PDB entry 7STB | electron microscopy, 2.72 A resolution | chains A and E of the 10 polymer chains in the assembly

== Chain A ==
Name: Checkpoint protein RAD24
Organism: Saccharomyces cerevisiae (strain ATCC 204508 / S288c)
UniProt: P32641 (RAD24_YEAST); residue numbers follow UniProt; this construct covers 1-659
Chain sequence (696 residues; row label = number of the first residue in the row):
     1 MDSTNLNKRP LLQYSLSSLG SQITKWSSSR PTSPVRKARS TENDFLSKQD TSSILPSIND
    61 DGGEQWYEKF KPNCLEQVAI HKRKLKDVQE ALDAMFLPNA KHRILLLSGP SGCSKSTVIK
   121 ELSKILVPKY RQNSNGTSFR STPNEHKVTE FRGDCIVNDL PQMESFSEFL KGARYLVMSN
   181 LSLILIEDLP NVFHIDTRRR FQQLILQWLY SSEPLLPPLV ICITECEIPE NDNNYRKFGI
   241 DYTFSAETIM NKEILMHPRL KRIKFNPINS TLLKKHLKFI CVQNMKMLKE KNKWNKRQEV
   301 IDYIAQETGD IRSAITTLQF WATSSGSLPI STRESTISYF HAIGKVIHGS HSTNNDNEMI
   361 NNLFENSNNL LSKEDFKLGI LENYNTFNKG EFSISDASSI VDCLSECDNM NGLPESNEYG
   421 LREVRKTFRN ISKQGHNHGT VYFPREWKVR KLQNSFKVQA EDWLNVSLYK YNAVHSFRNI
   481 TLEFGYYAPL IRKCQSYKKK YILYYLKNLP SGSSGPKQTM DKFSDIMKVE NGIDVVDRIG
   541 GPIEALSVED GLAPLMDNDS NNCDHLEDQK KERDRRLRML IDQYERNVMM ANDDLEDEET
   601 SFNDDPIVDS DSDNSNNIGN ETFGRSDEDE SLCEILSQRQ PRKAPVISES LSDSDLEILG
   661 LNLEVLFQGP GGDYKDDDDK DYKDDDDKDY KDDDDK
Disordered / not traced: 1-62, 510-519, 548-564, 591-597, 612-696
Construct notes: expression tag (660-696)
UniProt features mapped onto this chain:
  - binding site (ATP): G109 to S116
  - modified residue (Phosphoserine): S652, S654

== Chain E ==
Name: Replication factor C subunit 5
Organism: Saccharomyces cerevisiae (strain ATCC 204508 / S288c)
UniProt: P38251 (RFC5_YEAST); residue numbers follow UniProt; this construct covers 1-354
Chain sequence (354 residues; each row starts with the number of its first residue):
     1 MSLWVDKYRP KSLNALSHNE ELTNFLKSLS DQPRDLPHLL LYGPNGTGKK TRCMALLESI
    61 FGPGVYRLKI DVRQFVTASN RKLELNVVSS PYHLEITPSD MGNNDRIVIQ ELLKEVAQME
   121 QVDFQDSKDG LAHRYKCVII NEANSLTKDA QAALRRTMEK YSKNIRLIMV CDSMSPIIAP
   181 IKSRCLLIRC PAPSDSEIST ILSDVVTNER IQLETKDILK RIAQASNGNL RVSLLMLESM
   241 ALNNELALKS SSPIIKPDWI IVIHKLTRKI VKERSVNSLI ECRAVLYDLL AHCIPANIIL
   301 KELTFSLLDV ETLNTTNKSS IIEYSSVFDE RLSLGNKAIF HLEGFIAKVM CCLD
Disordered / not traced: 1, 122-132
UniProt features mapped onto this chain:
  - binding site (ATP): V5, S17, G43 to T51, R231

== Chain A / chain E interface ==
Pairs across the interface - 111 pairs, chain A then chain E:
  E374(A) with K337(E)
  K377(A) with F340(E)
  L378(A) with K337(E); I339(E), hydrophobic; F340(E), hydrophobic
  L381(A) with I339(E), hydrophobic; F340(E), hydrophobic; E343(E)
  E382(A) with R283(E), salt bridge; Y287(E), hydrogen bond
  Y384(A) with L279(E); E343(E)
  N385(A) with I280(E); R283(E)
  K389(A) with N277(E)
  G390(A) with V276(E)
  E391(A) with N277(E)
  F392(A) with V276(E)
  I394(A) with S275(E); V276(E), hydrophobic; C351(E), hydrogen bond (backbone-side chain)
  S395(A) with C351(E)
  S398(A) with A347(E); K348(E); C351(E)
  V401(A) with F340(E); E343(E); G344(E)
  D402(A) with R331(E), salt bridge; K348(E), salt bridge
  L404(A) with F340(E), hydrophobic
  S405(A) with F328(E); R331(E); F340(E); H341(E), hydrogen bond
  E406(A) with R331(E)
  D408(A) with G335(E); N336(E), hydrogen bond (side chain-backbone); K337(E), hydrogen bond (side chain-backbone); H341(E), salt bridge
  N409(A) with R331(E); L334(E); G335(E), hydrogen bond (side chain-backbone); H341(E)
  R445(A) with R283(E); A284(E); Y287(E)
  V449(A) with Y287(E); A291(E)
  L452(A) with A291(E), hydrophobic
  Q453(A) with L290(E), hydrogen bond (side chain-backbone); A291(E); C293(E)
  F456(A) with H292(E); C293(E), hydrophobic
  E461(A) with N86(E)
  L468(A) with I70(E), hydrophobic
  Y469(A) with I70(E)
  Y471(A) with S2(E)
  A473(A) with D6(E)
  V474(A) with L68(E), hydrophobic
  H475(A) with D6(E), salt bridge
  R478(A) with E142(E); P295(E)
  N479(A) with N45(E); R231(E), hydrogen bond
  T481(A) with C293(E); I294(E)
  L482(A) with W259(E), hydrogen bond (backbone-side chain); P295(E)
  E483(A) with R231(E), salt bridge; V232(E); L235(E)
  F484(A) with R231(E); L235(E), hydrophobic
  Y486(A) with I255(E); K256(E); P257(E), hydrophobic; D258(E)
  Y487(A) with L235(E), hydrophobic; M236(E), hydrophobic; S239(E); I255(E), hydrogen bond (side chain-backbone); K256(E); P257(E)
  L490(A) with N243(E); I255(E), hydrophobic
  I491(A) with L235(E); E238(E); S239(E); L242(E), hydrophobic
  R492(A) with L3(E)
  C494(A) with L242(E), hydrophobic
  K498(A) with E245(E), salt bridge; L246(E)
  F523(A) with L246(E), hydrophobic
  D525(A) with E209(E)
  R538(A) with D258(E), salt bridge; H292(E)
  I539(A) with H292(E)
  G541(A) with H292(E), hydrogen bond (backbone-side chain)
  I543(A) with D258(E); W259(E); V262(E), hydrophobic; D288(E); H292(E)
  A545(A) with V285(E), hydrophobic; D288(E)
  L546(A) with K265(E), hydrogen bond (backbone-side chain); L266(E); V285(E), hydrophobic
Other interface residues (no listed pair), chain A (68 interface residues in all): S393, A397, E446, R450, K457, W463, N472, S476, F477, Q495, G540, P542, E544, S547
Other interface residues (no listed pair), chain E (65 interface residues in all): V5, R9, Y66, V88, D172, K269, N297, D354

== Summary ==
68 residues of chain A face 65 of chain E across their interface; the contacts include 12 hydrogen bonds and 8
salt bridges. Among the polar pairs are E382(A)-R283(E), D402(A)-R331(E) and D402(A)-K348(E).
Here chain A is Checkpoint protein RAD24 and chain E is Replication factor C subunit 5, both from
Saccharomyces cerevisiae (strain ATCC 204508 / S288c). Entry 7STB (Closed state of Rad24-RFC:9-1-1 bound to a
5' ss/dsDNA junction) was determined by electron microscopy, deposited together with 7STE and 7ST9.
